PDB entry 4MAI | X-ray diffraction, 1.40 A resolution | chain A

# Chain A
Protein: AA11 Lytic Polysaccharide Monooxygenase
From: Aspergillus oryzae
Notes: EC 1.14.-.-
UniProt: Q2UA85 (Q2UA85_ASPOR); residues 1-216 here correspond to UniProt positions 20-235 (UniProt number = residue number + 19)
Amino-acid sequence (216 residues; each row starts with the number of its first residue):
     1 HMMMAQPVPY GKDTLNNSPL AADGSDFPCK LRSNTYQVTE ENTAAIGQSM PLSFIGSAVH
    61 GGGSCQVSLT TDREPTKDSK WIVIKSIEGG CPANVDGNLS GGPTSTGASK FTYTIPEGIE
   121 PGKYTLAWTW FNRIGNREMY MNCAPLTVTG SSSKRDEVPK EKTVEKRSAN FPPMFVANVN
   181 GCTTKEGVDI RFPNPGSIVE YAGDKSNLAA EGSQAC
Not modelled in the structure: 99-109, 152-169
Swiss-Prot annotation at these positions:
  - binding site (Cu(+)): His-1, His-60, Glu-74
  - glycosylation: Asn-98 (N-linked (GlcNAc...) asparagine)
Disulfides: Cys-29/Cys-143, Cys-65/Cys-91, Cys-182/Cys-216
Bound ions: Cu+: His-1, His-60
What the authors report for this chain:
  - Cu+ coordination: His-1, His-60, Glu-74
  - conformationally variable residues (order/disorder transition): Leu-99 to Ser-109, Ser-151 to Ala-169

# In short
His-1 and His-60 form the Cu+ site. UniProt lists 3 Cu+-binding residues. The paper reports Cu+ coordination
by His-1, His-60 and Glu-74; conformational variability at Leu-99 and Ser-151.
Chain A is AA11 Lytic Polysaccharide Monooxygenase (Aspergillus oryzae); the structure, Structure of
Aspergillus oryzae AA11 Lytic Polysaccharide Monooxygenase with Cu(I), was determined by X-ray diffraction,
deposited together with 4MAH.
